9F15 - chain A; structure by X-ray diffraction, 1.93 A resolution.

# Chain A
Molecule: Carbonic anhydrase 2
From: Homo sapiens
Notes: EC 4.2.1.1, 4.2.1.69
Reference sequence: P00918 (CAH2_HUMAN); residues 1-260 here = UniProt positions 1-260
Sequence (260 residues; each row starts with the number of its first residue):
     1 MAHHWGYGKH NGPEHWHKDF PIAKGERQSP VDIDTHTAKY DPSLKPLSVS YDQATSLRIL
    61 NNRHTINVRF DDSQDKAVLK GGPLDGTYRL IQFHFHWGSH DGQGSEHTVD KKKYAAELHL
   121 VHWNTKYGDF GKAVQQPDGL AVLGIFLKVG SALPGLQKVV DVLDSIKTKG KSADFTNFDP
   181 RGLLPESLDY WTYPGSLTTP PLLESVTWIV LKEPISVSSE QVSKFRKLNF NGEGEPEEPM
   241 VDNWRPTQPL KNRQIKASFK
Unresolved in the structure: 1-3
Differences from the reference sequence: conflict A2 (Ser in P00918), R63 (Gly in P00918), T65 (Ala in P00918), I66 (Phe in P00918), R69 (Glu in P00918), H100 (Leu in P00918), L153 (Lys in P00918), S205 (Cys in P00918), S223 (Leu in P00918), P239 (Leu in P00918), T247 (Ala in P00918)
Curated features (UniProtKB/Swiss-Prot):
  - active site: H64 (Proton donor/acceptor)
  - binding site (Zn(2+)): H94, H96, H119
  - binding site (substrate): T198, T199
  - site: Y7 (Fine-tunes the proton-transfer properties of H-64), N62 (Fine-tunes the proton-transfer properties of H-64), N67 (Fine-tunes the proton-transfer properties of H-64), Q92 (Involved in the binding of some activators, including histamine and L-histidine)
  - modified residue (Phosphoserine): S165, S172
Bound ions: Zn2+ site 1: H4, H36, H64 (together with methanesulfonamide); Zn2+ site 2: H94, H96, H119 (together with A1H9O)
Small-molecule neighbours:
  - A1H9O: R69, D72, I91, Q92, H94, H96, E106, H119, V121, D129, F130, G131, V142, S196, L197, T198, T199, W208
  - methanesulfonamide: H4, W5, N62, H64, P200

# Overview
Ligands of chain A: A1H9O and methanesulfonamide. H4, H36 and H64 form the Zn2+ site 1. H94, H96 and H119
coordinate Zn2+ site 2. UniProt lists active-site residue H64, 3 Zn2+-binding residues and substrate-binding
residues T198 and T199.
Chain A is Carbonic anhydrase 2 (Homo sapiens); the structure, Carbonic anhydrase II variant with bound iron
complex, was determined by X-ray diffraction (same publication as 9F2E and 9F2F).
